8ELQ - chains B and H of the 4 polymer chains in the assembly; structure by X-ray diffraction, 2.21 A resolution.

[Chain B]
Name: Nanobody Nb-C4-255
From: synthetic construct
Notes: antibody fragment or engineered binder
Chain sequence (140 residues; each row starts with the number of its first residue; a row labelled like 82A-82C holds insertion residues (82A, then the next letters in order)):
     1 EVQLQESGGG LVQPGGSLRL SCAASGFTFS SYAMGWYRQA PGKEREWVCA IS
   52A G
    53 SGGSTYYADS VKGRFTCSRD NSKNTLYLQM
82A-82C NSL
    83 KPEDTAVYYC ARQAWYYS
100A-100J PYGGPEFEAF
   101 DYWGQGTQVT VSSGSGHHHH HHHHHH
Not modelled in the structure: 113-126
Disulfides: Cys22-Cys92, Cys49-Cys69

[Chain H]
Name: CC12.1 Fab heavy chain
From: Homo sapiens
Notes: antibody fragment or engineered binder
Chain sequence (220 residues; each row starts with the number of its first residue; a row labelled like 82A-82C holds insertion residues (82A, then the next letters in order)):
     1 EVQLVESGGG LIQPGGSLRL SCAASGLTVS SNYMSWVRQA PGKGLEWVSV IYSGGSTFYA
    61 DSVKGRFTIS RDNSKNTLYL QM
82A-82C NSL
    83 RAEDTAVYYC ARDLDVYG
  100A L
   101 DVWGQGTTVT VSSASTKGPS VFPLAPSSKS TSGGTAALGC LVKDYFPEPV TVSWNSGALT
   161 SGVHTFPAVL QSSGLYSLSS VVTVPSSSLG TQTYICNVNH KPSNTKVDKR VEPKSC
Not modelled in the structure: 215-216
Disulfides: Cys22-Cys92, Cys140-Cys196

[How chain B and chain H interact]
Residue-residue contacts (8):
  Gln39(B) - Asp61(H)  hydrogen bond (side chain-backbone)
  Gln39(B) - Lys64(H)
  Pro41(B) - Arg83(H)
  Arg45(B) - Lys64(H)
  Arg45(B) - Gly65(H)
  Tyr91(B) - Gly65(H)
  Asp101(B) - Lys64(H)  salt bridge
  Trp103(B) - Lys64(H)
Other interface residues (no listed pair), chain H (5 interface residues in all): Phe58

[Summary]
Chain B and chain H form an interface of 6 and 5 residues respectively; the contacts include 1 hydrogen bond
and 1 salt bridge. Among the polar pairs are Asp101(B)-Lys64(H) and Gln39(B)-Asp61(H).
Here chain B is Nanobody Nb-C4-255 (synthetic construct) and chain H is CC12.1 Fab heavy chain (Homo sapiens).
Entry 8ELQ (Crystal structure of SARS-CoV-2 spike protein receptor-binding domain in complex with antibody
CC12.1 Fab and nanobody ...) was determined by X-ray diffraction (same publication as 8ELO, 8ELP and 8DT8).
